Entry 7BOU (electron microscopy, 3.60 A resolution); this record covers chains F and G of the 12 polymer chains in the assembly.

== Chain F (and G) ==
Molecule: Portal protein
Source organism: Escherichia phage T7
Notes: chain G of this document is another copy of the same molecule, construct and numbering; everything in this record applies to it too
UniProtKB: P03728 (PORTL_BPT7); residue numbers follow UniProt; this construct covers 1-536
Amino-acid sequence (536 residues; row label = number of the first residue in the row):
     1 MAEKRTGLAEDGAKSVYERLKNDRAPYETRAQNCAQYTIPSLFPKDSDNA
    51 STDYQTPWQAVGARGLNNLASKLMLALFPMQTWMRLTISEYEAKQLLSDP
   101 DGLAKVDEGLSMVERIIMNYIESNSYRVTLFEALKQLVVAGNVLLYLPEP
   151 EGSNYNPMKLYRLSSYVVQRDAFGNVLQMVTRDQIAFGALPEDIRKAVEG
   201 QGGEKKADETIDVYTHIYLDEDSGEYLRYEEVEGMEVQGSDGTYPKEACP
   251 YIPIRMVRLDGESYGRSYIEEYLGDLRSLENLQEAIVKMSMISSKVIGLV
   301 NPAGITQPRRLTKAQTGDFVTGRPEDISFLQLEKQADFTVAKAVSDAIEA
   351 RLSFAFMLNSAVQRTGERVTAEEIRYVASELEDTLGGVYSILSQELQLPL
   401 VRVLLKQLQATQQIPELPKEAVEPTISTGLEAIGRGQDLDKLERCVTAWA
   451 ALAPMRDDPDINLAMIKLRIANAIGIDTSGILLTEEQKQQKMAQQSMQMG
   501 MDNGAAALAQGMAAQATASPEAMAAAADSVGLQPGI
Disordered / not traced: 1-5, 428-433

== Interface between chain F and chain G ==
Residue-residue contacts - 206 pairs, chain F then chain G:
  Ile-39(F) with Glu-271(G)
  Ser-41(F) with Leu-259(G); Glu-270(G), hydrogen bond; Glu-271(G)
  Pro-44(F) with Leu-259(G), hydrophobic
  Asn-49(F) with Arg-266(G)
  Ala-50(F) with Pro-26(G); Tyr-27(G)
  Ser-51(F) with Pro-26(G); Arg-30(G)
  Thr-52(F) with Arg-30(G), hydrogen bond (backbone-side chain); Arg-266(G), hydrogen bond (backbone-side chain)
  Asp-53(F) with Arg-30(G)
  Tyr-54(F) with Leu-259(G), hydrophobic; Arg-266(G)
  Thr-56(F) with Glu-271(G); Tyr-272(G); Gly-274(G); Asp-275(G)
  Trp-58(F) with Arg-351(G), hydrogen bond (backbone-side chain)
  Ala-60(F) with Arg-351(G)
  Ala-63(F) with Tyr-272(G)
  Arg-64(F) with Arg-351(G); Phe-354(G)
  Asn-68(F) with Phe-354(G); Glu-380(G), hydrogen bond
  Ser-71(F) with Asp-383(G), hydrogen bond (side chain-backbone)
  Lys-72(F) with Glu-380(G)
  Leu-75(F) with Asp-383(G)
  Met-80(F) with Ile-426(G), hydrophobic; Gln-437(G), hydrogen bond
  Gln-81(F) with Gln-437(G)
  Thr-82(F) with Lys-441(G)
  Ala-104(F) with Met-465(G), hydrophobic; Leu-468(G), hydrophobic
  Asp-107(F) with Asn-472(G)
  Glu-108(F) with Leu-468(G); Asn-472(G); Asp-477(G); Thr-478(G), hydrogen bond
  Ser-111(F) with Asn-472(G)
  Met-112(F) with Glu-90(G); Lys-94(G)
  Arg-115(F) with Glu-90(G), salt bridge; Gly-475(G); Asp-477(G)
  Ile-116(F) with Glu-90(G); Tyr-91(G), hydrophobic
  Asn-119(F) with Thr-87(G); Glu-90(G), hydrogen bond
  Glu-122(F) with Pro-424(G); Ile-426(G)
  Ser-123(F) with Thr-87(G); Val-422(G); Glu-423(G); Pro-424(G)
  Ser-125(F) with Leu-398(G)
  Val-128(F) with Ser-390(G); Ser-393(G); Gln-394(G)
  Phe-131(F) with Gly-387(G); Ser-390(G)
  Glu-132(F) with Arg-258(G), salt bridge; Ile-391(G)
  Ser-153(F) with Lys-419(G), hydrogen bond (side chain-backbone); Glu-420(G), hydrogen bond; Val-422(G)
  Tyr-155(F) with Gln-394(G); Leu-398(G)
  Lys-159(F) with Phe-173(G)
  Arg-162(F) with Leu-259(G); Asp-260(G), salt bridge
  Gln-184(F) with Asp-171(G); Ala-172(G)
  Ile-185(F) with Asp-171(G)
  Ala-186(F) with Asp-171(G), hydrogen bond (backbone-side chain)
  Gly-188(F) with Leu-219(G)
  Ala-189(F) with Asn-175(G)
  Arg-195(F) with Glu-221(G), salt bridge; Asp-222(G), salt bridge
  Ala-207(F) with Glu-10(G)
  Asp-208(F) with Gln-169(G); Leu-177(G)
  Thr-210(F) with Asp-171(G)
  Gln-283(F) with Arg-351(G)
  Ile-286(F) with Val-344(G), hydrophobic
  Val-287(F) with Ser-278(G); Arg-351(G)
  Ser-290(F) with Leu-282(G); Val-344(G)
  Met-291(F) with Ser-278(G); Leu-282(G), hydrophobic
  Ser-293(F) with Met-289(G); Asp-337(G), hydrogen bond; Ala-341(G)
  Ser-294(F) with Ala-285(G)
  Lys-295(F) with Lys-334(G)
  Val-296(F) with Met-289(G), hydrophobic; Ile-292(G), hydrophobic; Lys-334(G)
  Ile-305(F) with Pro-302(G), hydrophobic
  Leu-311(F) with Lys-295(G), hydrogen bond (backbone-side chain); Ile-297(G); Leu-299(G), hydrophobic
  Thr-312(F) with Lys-295(G), hydrogen bond (backbone-side chain)
  Ala-314(F) with Lys-295(G), hydrogen bond (backbone-side chain)
  Gln-315(F) with Lys-295(G)
  Thr-316(F) with Val-296(G), hydrogen bond (backbone-backbone)
  Gly-317(F) with Val-296(G)
  Asp-318(F) with Gly-298(G), hydrogen bond (backbone-backbone)
  Phe-319(F) with Gly-298(G); Val-300(G), hydrophobic; Pro-308(G), hydrophobic; Thr-312(G)
  Val-320(F) with Ile-297(G), hydrophobic; Gly-298(G), hydrogen bond (backbone-backbone); Leu-299(G); Val-300(G), hydrogen bond (backbone-backbone)
  Thr-321(F) with Leu-299(G); Val-300(G)
  Gly-322(F) with Leu-299(G); Val-300(G), hydrogen bond (backbone-backbone); Asn-301(G); Pro-302(G)
  Arg-323(F) with Leu-299(G); Asn-301(G)
  Pro-324(F) with Leu-299(G), hydrophobic; Ser-328(G)
  Ile-327(F) with Leu-330(G), hydrophobic
  Phe-329(F) with Leu-332(G), hydrophobic; Glu-333(G); Lys-334(G)
  Leu-330(F) with Lys-334(G)
  Gln-331(F) with Glu-333(G), hydrogen bond; Lys-334(G); Ala-336(G); Asp-337(G)
  Leu-332(F) with Asp-337(G), hydrogen bond (backbone-side chain)
  Gln-335(F) with Ala-336(G)
  Phe-338(F) with Val-344(G), hydrophobic
  Met-357(F) with Glu-380(G)
  Asn-359(F) with Val-377(G); Glu-380(G)
  Val-362(F) with Ser-360(G); Arg-364(G), hydrogen bond (backbone-side chain)
  Arg-364(F) with Arg-364(G), hydrogen bond (backbone-side chain)
  Thr-365(F) with Arg-364(G), hydrogen bond (backbone-side chain)
  Gly-366(F) with Thr-370(G)
  Arg-368(F) with Val-369(G); Thr-370(G), hydrogen bond (backbone-backbone)
  Thr-370(F) with Ile-374(G)
  Ala-371(F) with Ala-371(G)
  Arg-375(F) with Ile-374(G)
  Gln-412(F) with Tyr-91(G); Glu-92(G)
  Gln-413(F) with Tyr-91(G); Glu-92(G)
  Ile-414(F) with Tyr-91(G)
  Pro-415(F) with Tyr-91(G)
  Arg-435(F) with Asn-472(G), hydrogen bond (side chain-backbone); Ala-473(G), hydrogen bond (side chain-backbone)
  Asp-438(F) with Ala-473(G)
  Leu-439(F) with Ala-473(G); Ile-474(G), hydrophobic
  Leu-442(F) with Ile-466(G), hydrophobic
  Val-446(F) with Ala-451(G), hydrophobic; Leu-452(G), hydrophobic; Met-455(G)
  Trp-449(F) with Met-455(G), hydrophobic; Ile-461(G), hydrophobic
  Ala-450(F) with Met-455(G)
  Arg-456(F) with Pro-454(G)
  Ala-464(F) with Asp-460(G)
  Lys-467(F) with Ile-461(G)
  Asp-477(F) with Arg-469(G), salt bridge
  Thr-478(F) with Arg-469(G)
  Gly-480(F) with Asn-462(G), hydrogen bond (backbone-side chain); Met-465(G)
  Ile-481(F) with Ile-461(G); Asn-462(G), hydrogen bond (backbone-backbone); Ile-466(G), hydrophobic
  Leu-482(F) with Asp-460(G)
  Leu-483(F) with Pro-459(G); Asp-460(G), hydrogen bond (backbone-backbone); Ile-461(G)
  Lys-488(F) with Pro-459(G)
  Lys-491(F) with Pro-459(G)
  Gln-494(F) with Met-492(G), hydrogen bond
  Gln-498(F) with Met-492(G); Gln-495(G), hydrogen bond
  Met-501(F) with Ser-496(G), hydrogen bond (backbone-side chain)
  Asp-502(F) with Ser-496(G); Met-499(G)
  Ala-505(F) with Ser-496(G); Gly-500(G)
  Ala-506(F) with Asn-503(G), hydrogen bond (backbone-side chain)
  Ala-509(F) with Gly-500(G); Gly-504(G); Ala-507(G)
  Gln-510(F) with Ala-507(G)
  Ala-513(F) with Leu-508(G), hydrophobic
  Thr-517(F) with Gly-511(G); Met-512(G); Gln-515(G), hydrogen bond
  Pro-520(F) with Gln-515(G)
  Gly-535(F) with Ser-529(G)
Interface residues without a listed pair, chain F (139 interface residues in all): Asp-46, Asn-67, Arg-127, Thr-129, Met-289, Ser-328, Lys-342, Leu-358, Glu-367, Val-369, Glu-372, Thr-411, Leu-463, Met-497, Ala-518, Ser-519, Met-523
Interface residues without a listed pair, chain G (126 interface residues in all): Arg-85, Ser-223, Glu-262, Leu-273, Asn-281, Leu-311, Phe-329, Gln-335, Val-340, Ala-343, Ile-348, Ala-350, Glu-367, Arg-368, Glu-372, Thr-384, Asp-457, Ile-470, Ile-476

== Overview ==
139 residues of chain F and 126 residues of chain G are in contact, with 37 hydrogen bonds and 6 salt bridges.
Polar pairs include Arg-115(F)/Glu-90(G), Glu-132(F)/Arg-258(G) and Arg-162(F)/Asp-260(G).
Both chains are Portal protein (Escherichia phage T7). Entry 7BOU (GP8 of Mature Bacteriophage T7) was
determined by electron microscopy (same publication as 7BOX, 7BOY, 7BOZ and 7BP0).
